6DFX - chains A and G of the 4 polymer chains in the assembly; structure by X-ray diffraction, 2.03 A resolution.

[Chain A]
Protein: MHC class II HLA-DQ-alpha chain
Source organism: Homo sapiens
UniProt: Q30069 (Q30069_HUMAN); the construct lacks a stretch of the UniProt sequence, so the offset changes along the chain: 1-9 = UniProt 3-11; 10-181 = UniProt 13-184
Amino-acid sequence (188 residues; each row starts with the number of its first residue):
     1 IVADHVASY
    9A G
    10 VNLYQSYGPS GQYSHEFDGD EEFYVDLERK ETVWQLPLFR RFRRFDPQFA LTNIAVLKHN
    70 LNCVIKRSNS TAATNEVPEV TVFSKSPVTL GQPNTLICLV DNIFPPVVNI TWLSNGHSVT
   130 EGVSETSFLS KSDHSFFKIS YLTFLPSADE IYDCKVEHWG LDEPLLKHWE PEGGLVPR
Not modelled in the structure: 180-187
Construct notes: conflict Cys-72 (Ile75 in Q30069); expression tag (182-187)
Cystine bridges: Cys-107/Cys-163
Glycans and other covalent adducts: N-acetylglucosamine (NAG) linked to Asn-118

[Chain G]
Protein: T1D3 alpha chain
Source organism: Homo sapiens
Amino-acid sequence (207 residues; each row starts with the number of its first residue; numbering starts at 0):
     0 MQQGEEDPQA LSIQEGENAT MNCSYKTSIN NLQWYRQNSG RGLVHLILIR SNEREKHSGR
    60 LRVTLDTSKK SSSLLITASR AADTASYFCA TDAGYNQGGK LIFGQGTELS VKPNIQNPDP
   120 AVYQLRDSKS SDKSVCLFTD FDSQTNVSQS KDSDVYITDK CVLDMRSMDF KSNSAVAWSN
   180 KSDFACANAF NNSIIPEDTF FPSPESS
Not modelled in the structure: 0-7, 202-206
Cystine bridges: Cys-22/Cys-88, Cys-135/Cys-185

[How chain A and chain G interact]
Contacting residue pairs - 8 pairs, chain A then chain G:
  Gln-57(A) / Tyr-94(G)
  Phe-58(A) / Ala-92(G)
  Phe-58(A) / Gly-93(G)
  Phe-58(A) / Tyr-94(G)
  Thr-61(A) / Tyr-94(G)
  Thr-61(A) / Gln-96(G)
  Asn-62(A) / Gln-96(G)  hydrogen bond
  Val-65(A) / Gln-96(G)
Interface residues without a listed pair, chain A (6 interface residues in all): Asp-55

[In short]
6 residues of chain A and 4 residues of chain G are in contact, with 1 hydrogen bond. The hydrogen-bonded pair
is Asn-62(A)/Gln-96(G).
Chain A is MHC class II HLA-DQ-alpha chain and chain G is T1D3 alpha chain, both from Homo sapiens; the
structure, human diabetogenic TCR T1D3 in complex with DQ8-p8E9E peptide, was determined by X-ray diffraction
(same publication as 6DFQ, 6DFS, 6DFV and 6DFW).
